Entry 3A9M (X-ray diffraction, 1.80 A resolution); this record covers chain A.

# Chain A
Name: Hemoglobin V
Organism: Tokunagayusurika akamusi
Reference sequence: Q7M422 (Q7M422_9DIPT); residues 1-152 here = UniProt positions 1-152
Sequence (152 residues; each row starts with the number of its first residue):
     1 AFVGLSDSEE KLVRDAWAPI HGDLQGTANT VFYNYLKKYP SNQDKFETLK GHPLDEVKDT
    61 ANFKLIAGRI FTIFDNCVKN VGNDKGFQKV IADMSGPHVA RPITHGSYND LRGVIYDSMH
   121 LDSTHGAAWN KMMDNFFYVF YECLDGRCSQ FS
Disulfide bonds: Cys143-Cys148
Metal / ion sites: heme Fe near His98 (its only coordinating residue here)
Small-molecule neighbours:
  - carbon monoxide (CMO): Phe46, Ile66, Ile70, His98
  - heme (HEM): Tyr35, Asn42, Lys45, Phe46, Thr48, Ile66, Arg69, Ile70, Ile73, Phe74, Met94, Pro97, His98, Arg101, Ile103, Ser107, Tyr108, Leu111, Phe136, Phe137

# In short
Chain A binds heme and carbon monoxide.
Chain A is Hemoglobin V (Tokunagayusurika akamusi); the structure, Crystal structure of a hemoglobin component
V from Propsilocerus akamusi (pH9.0 coordinates), was determined by X-ray diffraction together with 3A5A,
3A5B, 3A5G and 2ZWJ from the same study.
